Entry 6JE4 (X-ray diffraction, 3.07 A resolution); this record covers chains A and B of the 5 polymer chains in the assembly.

Chain A:
Name: CRISPR-associated endonuclease Cas9
Source organism: Neisseria meningitidis 8013
Notes: EC 3.1.-.-
UniProt: C9X1G5 (CAS9_NEIM8); residue numbers follow UniProt; this construct covers 1-1082
Amino-acid sequence (1083 residues; each row starts with the number of its first residue; numbering starts at 0):
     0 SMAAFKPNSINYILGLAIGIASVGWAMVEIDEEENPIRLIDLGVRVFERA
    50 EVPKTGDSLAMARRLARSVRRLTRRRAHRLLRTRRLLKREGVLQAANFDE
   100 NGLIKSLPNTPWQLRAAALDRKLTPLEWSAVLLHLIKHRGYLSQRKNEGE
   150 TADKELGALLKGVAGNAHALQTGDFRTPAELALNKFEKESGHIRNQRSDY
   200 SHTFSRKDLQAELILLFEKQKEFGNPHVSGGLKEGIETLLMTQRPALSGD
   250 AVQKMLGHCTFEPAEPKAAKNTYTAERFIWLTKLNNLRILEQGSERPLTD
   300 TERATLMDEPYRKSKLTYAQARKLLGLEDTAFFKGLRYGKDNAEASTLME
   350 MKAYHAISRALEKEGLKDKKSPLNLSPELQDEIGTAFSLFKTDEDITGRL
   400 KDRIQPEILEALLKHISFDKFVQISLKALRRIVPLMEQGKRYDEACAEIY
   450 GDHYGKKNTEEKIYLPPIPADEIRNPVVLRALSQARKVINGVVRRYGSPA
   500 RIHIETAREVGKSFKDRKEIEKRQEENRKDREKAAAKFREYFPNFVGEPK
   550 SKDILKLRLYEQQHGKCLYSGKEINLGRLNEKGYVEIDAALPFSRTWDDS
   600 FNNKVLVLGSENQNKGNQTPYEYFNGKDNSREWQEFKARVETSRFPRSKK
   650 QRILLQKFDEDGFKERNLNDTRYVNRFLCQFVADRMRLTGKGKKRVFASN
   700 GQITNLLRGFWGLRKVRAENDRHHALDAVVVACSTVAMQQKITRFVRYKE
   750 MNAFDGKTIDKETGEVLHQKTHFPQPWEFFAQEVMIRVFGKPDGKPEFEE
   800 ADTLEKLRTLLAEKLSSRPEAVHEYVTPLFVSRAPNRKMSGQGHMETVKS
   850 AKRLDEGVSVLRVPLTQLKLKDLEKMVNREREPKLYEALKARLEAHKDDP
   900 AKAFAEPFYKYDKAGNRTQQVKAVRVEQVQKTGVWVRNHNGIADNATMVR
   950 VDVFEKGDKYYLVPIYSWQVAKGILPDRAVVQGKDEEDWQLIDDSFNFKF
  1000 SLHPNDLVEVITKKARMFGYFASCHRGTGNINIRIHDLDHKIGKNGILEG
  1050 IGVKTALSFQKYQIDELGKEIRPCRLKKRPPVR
Not modelled in the structure: 0-7, 147-153, 452-456, 753-766
Construct notes: expression tag (0); engineered mutation Ala16 (Asp in C9X1G5), Ala588 (His in C9X1G5)
UniProt features mapped onto this chain:
  - binding site (Mg(2+)): Glu504, Glu508, His723
Reported in the primary citation:
  - mutagenesis - K909A, H1024A: abolished catalytic activity
  - mutagenesis - R880A, Q981A, T1027A, N1029A: decreased catalytic activity
  - mutagenesis - H588A: unchanged catalytic activity
  - mutagenesis - S593Q/W596R, S593Q/W596K: increased catalytic activity
  - mutagenesis - K909A: decreased expression

Chain B:
Molecule: sgRNA
Sequence (135 nucleotides; each row starts with the number of its first residue):
     1 GGUCACUCUGCUAUUUAACUUUACGUUGUAGCUCCCUUUCUCGAAAGAGA
    51 ACCGUUGCUACAAUAAGGCCGUCUGAAAAGAUGUGCCGCAACGCUCUGCC
   101 CCUUAAAGCUCCUGCUUUAAGGGGCAUCGUUUAUC
Not modelled in the structure: 111-112, 135

How chain A and chain B interact:
Residue-residue contacts (225; chain A residue first):
  Arg44(A) with C125(B), salt bridge to the phosphate
  Ser57(A) with U16(B), phosphate contact; A17(B), hydrogen bond to the phosphate
  Leu58(A) with A90(B), sugar contact; A91(B), phosphate contact
  Ala59(A) with A17(B), phosphate contact; A18(B), phosphate contact
  Arg62(A) with G88(B), salt bridge to the phosphate; C89(B), salt bridge to the phosphate; A90(B), hydrogen bond to the base; U132(B), hydrogen bond to the base
  Arg63(A) with A18(B), salt bridge to the phosphate; C19(B), phosphate contact
  Arg66(A) with A18(B), salt bridge to the phosphate; C19(B), salt bridge to the phosphate; G88(B), salt bridge to the phosphate
  Val68(A) with A65(B), phosphate contact
  Arg69(A) with A65(B), phosphate contact; G88(B), salt bridge to the phosphate; C89(B), salt bridge to the phosphate
  Arg70(A) with C19(B), salt bridge to the phosphate; U20(B), salt bridge to the phosphate; C87(B), salt bridge to the phosphate
  Leu71(A) with U21(B), base contact; U22(B), phosphate contact
  Thr72(A) with U64(B), phosphate contact
  Arg73(A) with C86(B), salt bridge to the phosphate; C87(B), salt bridge to the phosphate
  Arg74(A) with U20(B), salt bridge to the phosphate; U21(B), salt bridge to the phosphate; G85(B), salt bridge to the phosphate; C86(B), salt bridge to the phosphate
  Arg75(A) with A23(B), salt bridge to the phosphate
  Ala76(A) with A63(B), phosphate contact
  His77(A) with G83(B), hydrogen bond to the sugar; G85(B), base contact
  Arg78(A) with U22(B), salt bridge to the phosphate
  Leu79(A) with A62(B), phosphate contact
  Arg81(A) with G83(B), salt bridge to the phosphate; U84(B), salt bridge to the phosphate
  Arg83(A) with C61(B), hydrogen bond to the phosphate; A62(B), salt bridge to the phosphate
  Arg84(A) with U82(B), salt bridge to the phosphate; G83(B), salt bridge to the phosphate
  Arg88(A) with U82(B), salt bridge to the phosphate
  Leu102(A) with C61(B), sugar contact; A62(B), sugar contact
  Leu106(A) with A60(B), sugar contact
  Asn108(A) with A30(B), base contact; G31(B), hydrogen bond to the base; U59(B), hydrogen bond to the sugar; A60(B), sugar contact
  Pro110(A) with U59(B), sugar contact; A60(B), sugar contact
  Trp111(A) with U59(B), hydrogen bond to the phosphate; A60(B), hydrogen bond to the phosphate
  His133(A) with A60(B), salt bridge to the phosphate; C61(B), phosphate contact
  Lys136(A) with C61(B), salt bridge to the phosphate; A62(B), salt bridge to the phosphate
  His137(A) with A23(B), phosphate contact; C61(B), phosphate contact
  Arg138(A) with U21(B), hydrogen bond to the phosphate; U22(B), salt bridge to the phosphate; A23(B), phosphate contact
  Gly139(A) with U22(B), sugar contact; A23(B), hydrogen bond to the phosphate
  Tyr140(A) with U21(B), base contact; U22(B), sugar contact
  Gln143(A) with U20(B), hydrogen bond to the base; U21(B), sugar contact
  Gly190(A) with C58(B), sugar contact
  His191(A) with C58(B), salt bridge to the phosphate; U59(B), phosphate contact
  Ile192(A) with C58(B), phosphate contact; U59(B), hydrogen bond to the phosphate
  Arg193(A) with C24(B), salt bridge to the phosphate; U59(B), hydrogen bond to the phosphate; A60(B), salt bridge to the phosphate
  Asn194(A) with A23(B), phosphate contact; C24(B), hydrogen bond to the phosphate
  Gln195(A) with C24(B), hydrogen bond to the sugar; C58(B), phosphate contact
  Arg196(A) with C24(B), hydrogen bond to the sugar; G25(B), sugar contact
  Arg205(A) with U21(B), hydrogen bond to the sugar
  Thr241(A) with U84(B), base contact
  Gln242(A) with U20(B), hydrogen bond to the sugar; U21(B), phosphate contact
  Arg243(A) with U20(B), hydrogen bond to the sugar; U21(B), hydrogen bond to the phosphate; U84(B), sugar contact; G85(B), salt bridge to the phosphate; C86(B), salt bridge to the phosphate
  Pro244(A) with C19(B), sugar contact; U20(B), sugar contact
  Ala245(A) with C19(B), hydrogen bond to the sugar; U20(B), sugar contact
  Thr259(A) with U7(B), phosphate contact; C8(B), hydrogen bond to the phosphate
  Phe277(A) with C8(B), sugar contact; U9(B), sugar contact
  Ile278(A) with U9(B), phosphate contact; G10(B), phosphate contact
  Lys282(A) with G10(B), sugar contact
  Val421(A) with U9(B), phosphate contact
  Gln422(A) with C8(B), phosphate contact; U9(B), phosphate contact
  Tyr441(A) with U7(B), hydrogen bond to the sugar; C8(B), hydrogen bond to the sugar
  Pro466(A) with G93(B), sugar contact; C94(B), phosphate contact
  Arg473(A) with U16(B), hydrogen bond to the base
  Pro475(A) with U16(B), sugar contact
  Leu478(A) with A91(B), sugar contact
  Arg479(A) with A91(B), salt bridge to the phosphate; C92(B), salt bridge to the phosphate
  Ser482(A) with C92(B), sugar contact
  Arg485(A) with G93(B), salt bridge to the phosphate; C94(B), salt bridge to the phosphate
  Lys486(A) with G93(B), salt bridge to the phosphate; C125(B), salt bridge to the phosphate
  Arg493(A) with G122(B), phosphate contact; G123(B), salt bridge to the phosphate
  Ser512(A) with U14(B), sugar contact; U15(B), sugar contact
  Leu654(A) with G2(B), sugar contact
  Lys656(A) with G1(B), base contact
  Arg665(A) with U3(B), hydrogen bond to the phosphate; C4(B), salt bridge to the phosphate
  Thr670(A) with C4(B), phosphate contact; A5(B), hydrogen bond to the phosphate
  Arg675(A) with A5(B), phosphate contact; C6(B), salt bridge to the phosphate
  Pro834(A) with C125(B), sugar contact; A126(B), phosphate contact
  Asn835(A) with A126(B), phosphate contact
  Arg836(A) with C125(B), hydrogen bond to the sugar; A126(B), hydrogen bond to the phosphate
  Lys837(A) with A90(B), salt bridge to the phosphate; A91(B), salt bridge to the phosphate; A126(B), phosphate contact; U127(B), phosphate contact
  Met838(A) with A126(B), phosphate contact; U127(B), hydrogen bond to the phosphate
  Ser839(A) with A90(B), hydrogen bond to the phosphate; U127(B), phosphate contact
  Gly840(A) with A65(B), hydrogen bond to the base; A66(B), base contact; C89(B), sugar contact
  Gln841(A) with A65(B), base contact; C89(B), base contact
  Gly842(A) with A65(B), hydrogen bond to the base; A66(B), base contact
  His843(A) with A65(B), hydrogen bond to the sugar; A66(B), sugar contact
  Val847(A) with U26(B), hydrogen bond to the sugar; U27(B), sugar contact
  Lys848(A) with U27(B), sugar contact
  Ser849(A) with U27(B), phosphate contact; G28(B), hydrogen bond to the phosphate
  Lys851(A) with G28(B), phosphate contact; U29(B), salt bridge to the phosphate
  Val859(A) with U55(B), phosphate contact
  Leu860(A) with U27(B), phosphate contact
  Arg861(A) with U26(B), salt bridge to the phosphate; U27(B), hydrogen bond to the phosphate; G57(B), salt bridge to the phosphate
  Val876(A) with U55(B), sugar contact
  Asn877(A) with G54(B), hydrogen bond to the sugar; U55(B), hydrogen bond to the sugar
  Arg880(A) with C36(B), hydrogen bond to the sugar; U37(B), hydrogen bond to the base; C53(B), hydrogen bond to the base; G54(B), hydrogen bond to the base
  Glu881(A) with C35(B), hydrogen bond to the sugar; C36(B), sugar contact; G54(B), hydrogen bond to the base
  Lys883(A) with C35(B), phosphate contact; C36(B), salt bridge to the phosphate
  Asp911(A) with C35(B), phosphate contact
  Lys912(A) with G47(B), phosphate contact
  Thr917(A) with C34(B), hydrogen bond to the sugar; C35(B), phosphate contact
  Gln918(A) with C34(B), sugar contact; G57(B), hydrogen bond to the sugar
  Gln919(A) with U56(B), hydrogen bond to the sugar; G57(B), sugar contact
  Val920(A) with U56(B), sugar contact
  Lys921(A) with G57(B), hydrogen bond to the phosphate; C58(B), salt bridge to the phosphate
  Ala922(A) with U56(B), phosphate contact; G57(B), hydrogen bond to the phosphate
  Val923(A) with U56(B), phosphate contact
  Arg924(A) with U55(B), sugar contact; U56(B), salt bridge to the phosphate
  Val933(A) with A66(B), sugar contact
  Arg936(A) with A63(B), base contact; U64(B), hydrogen bond to the sugar; A65(B), hydrogen bond to the sugar
  Asn939(A) with U27(B), hydrogen bond to the sugar; G28(B), sugar contact
  Gly940(A) with U27(B), sugar contact
  Arg949(A) with U127(B), hydrogen bond to the base
  Ser966(A) with A66(B), base contact
  Trp967(A) with A66(B), sugar contact
  Ala970(A) with A66(B), base contact; G67(B), hydrogen bond to the sugar
  Lys971(A) with G67(B), salt bridge to the phosphate
  Gln1062(A) with C101(B), hydrogen bond to the sugar
  Glu1065(A) with G124(B), sugar contact
  Glu1069(A) with C101(B), sugar contact; C102(B), sugar contact
  Arg1071(A) with C101(B), phosphate contact; C102(B), sugar contact
  Pro1072(A) with C101(B), sugar contact
  Cys1073(A) with C100(B), phosphate contact; C101(B), phosphate contact
  Arg1074(A) with C100(B), sugar contact; C101(B), phosphate contact
  Lys1076(A) with C100(B), phosphate contact
  Pro1079(A) with U127(B), base contact
  Pro1080(A) with U127(B), hydrogen bond to the base
  Val1081(A) with U127(B), base contact
  Arg1082(A) with U127(B), base contact
Also at the interface, not in a pair above, chain A (147 interface residues in all): Met60, Ala65, Ser67, Pro107, Thr109, Leu132, Leu158, Asp198, Tyr199, Thr202, Leu246, Met254, Thr281, Ile423, Lys514, Asp658, Phe662, Thr846, Lys909, Tyr910, Trp934, Val935, Asn937, Leu1075
Also at the interface, not in a pair above, chain B (76 interface residues in all): G68, G98, C99, C128, A133

In short:
Chain A and chain B form an interface of 147 and 76 residues respectively; the contacts include 58 hydrogen
bonds and 53 salt bridges. Among the polar pairs are Arg62(A)-A90(B), Arg62(A)-U132(B) and Asn108(A)-G31(B).
From the paper: R880A, Q981A and T1027A of chain A, among others, reduce catalytic activity; K909A and H1024A
of chain A abolish catalytic activity; 9 substitutions were tested in all.
Here chain A is CRISPR-associated endonuclease Cas9 (Neisseria meningitidis 8013) and chain B is sgRNA. Entry
6JE4 (Crystal structure of Nme1Cas9-sgRNA-dsDNA dimer mediated by double protein inhibitor AcrIIC3 monomers)
was determined by X-ray diffraction, deposited together with 6JDQ, 6JDV, 6JE3, 6JE9, 6JFU, 6KC7 and 6KC8.
